PDB entry 3UPF | X-ray diffraction, 2.60 A resolution | chain A

== Chain A ==
Molecule: RNA-dependent RNA polymerase
Source organism: Murine norovirus 1
Reference sequence: Q80J95 (Q80J95_9CALI); residues -6 to 507 here correspond to UniProt positions 1174-1687 (UniProt number = residue number + 1180)
Chain sequence (525 residues; each row starts with the number of its first residue; numbers below 1 keep their minus sign (Met-9 is residue -9)):
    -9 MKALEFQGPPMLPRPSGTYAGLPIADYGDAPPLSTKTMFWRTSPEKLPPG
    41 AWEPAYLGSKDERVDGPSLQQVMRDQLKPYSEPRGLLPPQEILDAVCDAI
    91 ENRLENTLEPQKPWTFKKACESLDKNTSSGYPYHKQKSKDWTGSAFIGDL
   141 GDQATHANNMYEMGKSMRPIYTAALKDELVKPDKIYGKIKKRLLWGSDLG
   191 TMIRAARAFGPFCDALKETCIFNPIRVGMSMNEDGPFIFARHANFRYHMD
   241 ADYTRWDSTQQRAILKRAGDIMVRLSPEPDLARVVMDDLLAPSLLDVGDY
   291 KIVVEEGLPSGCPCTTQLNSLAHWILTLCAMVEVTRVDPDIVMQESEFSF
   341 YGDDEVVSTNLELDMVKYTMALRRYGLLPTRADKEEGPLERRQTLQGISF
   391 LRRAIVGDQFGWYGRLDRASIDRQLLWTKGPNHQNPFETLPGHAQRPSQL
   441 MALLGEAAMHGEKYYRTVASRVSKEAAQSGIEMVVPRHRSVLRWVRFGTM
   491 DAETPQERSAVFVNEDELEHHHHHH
Disordered / not traced: -9 to 1, 301, 377, 434-435, 438, 468-473, 489-515
Construct notes: expression tag (-9 to -7, 508-515)
Small-molecule neighbours: 0BU (8-({3-[({3-[(4,6,8-trisulfonaphthalen-1-yl)carbamoyl]phenyl}carbamoyl)amino]benzoyl}amino)naphthalene-1,3,5-trisulfonic acid): Trp42, Asp65, Gln66, Lys68, Pro69, Glu168, Leu169, Val170, Lys171, Lys174, Lys180, Lys181, Arg182, Arg245, Arg392, Arg413
UniProt features mapped onto this chain:
  - binding site (Mg(2+)): Asp240, Asp242, Asp344, Glu345, Ser389
  - site: Gln-3, Gly-2 (Cleavage)

== In short ==
Chain A binds compound 0BU. UniProt lists 5 Mg2+-binding residues.
Chain A is RNA-dependent RNA polymerase (Murine norovirus 1); the structure, Crystal structure of murine
norovirus RNA-dependent RNA polymerase bound to NF023, was determined by X-ray diffraction, deposited together
with 3UQS and 3UR0.
